PDB entry 2INP | X-ray diffraction, 2.30 A resolution | chains B and L of the 7 polymer chains in the assembly

== Chain B ==
Molecule: Phenol hydroxylase component phN
Organism: Pseudomonas stutzeri
UniProtKB: Q84AQ2 (Q84AQ2_PSEST); residues 6-499 here = UniProt positions 6-499
Chain sequence (494 residues; each row starts with the number of its first residue):
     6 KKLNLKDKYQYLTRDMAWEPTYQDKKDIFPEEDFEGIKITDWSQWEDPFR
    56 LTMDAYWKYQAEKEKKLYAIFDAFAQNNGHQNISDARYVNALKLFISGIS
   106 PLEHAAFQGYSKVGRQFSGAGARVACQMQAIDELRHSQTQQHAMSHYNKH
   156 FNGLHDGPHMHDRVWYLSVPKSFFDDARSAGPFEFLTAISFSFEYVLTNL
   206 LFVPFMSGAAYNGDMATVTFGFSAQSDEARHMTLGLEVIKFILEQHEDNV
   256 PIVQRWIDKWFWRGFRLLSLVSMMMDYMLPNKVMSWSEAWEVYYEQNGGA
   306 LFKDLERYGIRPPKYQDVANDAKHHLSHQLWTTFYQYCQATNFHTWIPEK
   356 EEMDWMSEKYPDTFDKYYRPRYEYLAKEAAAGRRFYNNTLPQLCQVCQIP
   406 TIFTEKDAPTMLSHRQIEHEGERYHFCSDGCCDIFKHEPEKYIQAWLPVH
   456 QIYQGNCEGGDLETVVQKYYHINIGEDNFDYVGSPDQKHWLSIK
Not modelled in the structure: 499
Bound ions: Fe ion site 1: Glu108, Glu138, His141; Fe ion site 2: Glu199, Glu233, His236; Zn2+: Cys399, Cys402, Cys432, Cys436
What the authors report for this chain:
  - specificity-determining residues: Leu107 (proposed by the authors, not directly observed)

== Chain L ==
Molecule: Phenol hydroxylase component phM
Organism: Pseudomonas stutzeri
UniProtKB: Q84AQ3 (Q84AQ3_PSEST); residue numbers follow UniProt; this construct covers 1-89
Chain sequence (89 residues; each row starts with the number of its first residue):
     1 MSQLVFIVFQDNDDSRYLAEAVMEDNPDAEMQHQPAMIRIQAEKRLVINR
    51 ETMEEKLGRDWDVQEMLINVISIAGNVDEDDDHFILEWN
Not modelled in the structure: 1-2, 71, 81-82, 89

== Chain B / chain L interface ==
Contacting residue pairs (51):
  Leu10(B) with Asp80(L)
  Pro53(B) with Val77(L)
  Arg55(B) with Gln64(L)
  Leu56(B) with Gln64(L)
  Ala60(B) with Gln64(L)
  Tyr64(B) with Asp62(L), hydrogen bond; Gln64(L); Glu65(L); Met66(L), hydrogen bond (side chain-backbone); Leu67(L), hydrogen bond (side chain-backbone); Ile68(L), hydrogen bond (side chain-backbone); Asn69(L)
  Glu67(B) with Ile68(L)
  Lys68(B) with Ile68(L)
  Lys71(B) with Ile68(L)
  Tyr200(B) with Gly75(L); Trp88(L)
  Asn204(B) with Phe6(L)
  Ala215(B) with Pro35(L), hydrophobic
  Tyr216(B) with Pro35(L)
  Val223(B) with Ala36(L), hydrophobic
  Phe227(B) with Phe9(L); Gln10(L), hydrogen bond (backbone-side chain); Asp11(L); Asn12(L); Ala36(L); Met37(L); Asn69(L)
  Ser228(B) with Gln10(L)
  Gln230(B) with Val8(L); Phe9(L); Gln10(L); Asn69(L); Val70(L); Ser72(L), hydrogen bond (backbone-backbone)
  Ser231(B) with Leu67(L), hydrogen bond (side chain-backbone); Ile68(L); Val70(L), hydrogen bond (backbone-backbone)
  Ala234(B) with Val70(L), hydrophobic; Ile73(L), hydrophobic
  Met237(B) with Ile73(L)
  Thr238(B) with Val77(L)
  Leu241(B) with Asn76(L); Trp88(L), hydrophobic
  Lys245(B) with Asn76(L), hydrogen bond
  Val288(B) with Gln34(L)
  Met289(B) with Gln34(L)
  Asn302(B) with Phe6(L)
  Ala305(B) with Gln3(L)
  Leu306(B) with Trp88(L), hydrophobic
  Asp309(B) with Trp88(L)
Also at the interface, not in a pair above, chain B (35 interface residues in all): Gln65, Val208, Ser212, Glu233, Arg235, Tyr298
The authors on this interface:
  - specific contacts: Asn204(B)-Ser72(L)
  - interface residues, chain B: Tyr64(B), Tyr200(B), Gly226(B)

== In short ==
Chain B and chain L form an interface of 35 and 26 residues respectively; the contacts include 9 hydrogen
bonds. Polar pairs include Tyr64(B)-Asp62(L), Tyr64(B)-Met66(L) and Tyr64(B)-Leu67(L). The authors report a
contact between Asn204(B) and Ser72(L). The paper reports interface residues Tyr64(B), Tyr200(B) and
Gly226(B); the specificity determinant Leu107(B).
Chain B is Phenol hydroxylase component phN and chain L is Phenol hydroxylase component phM, both from
Pseudomonas stutzeri; the structure, Structure of the Phenol Hydroxylase-Regulatory Protein Complex, was
determined by X-ray diffraction (same publication as 2INN).
